8S09 - chains Y and A of the 14 polymer chains in the assembly; structure by electron microscopy, 3.10 A resolution.

# Chain Y
Molecule: 45-nt DNA strand
Sequence (45 nucleotides; numbered -45 to -1; the number before each row is that of its first residue; numbers below 1 keep their minus sign (DG-45 is residue -45)):
   -45 GCATGCATGCGCATGCATGCATAATGCATGCATGCGCATGCATGC

# Chain A
Name: DNA replication licensing factor MCM2
Source organism: Homo sapiens
Notes: EC 3.6.4.12
Reference sequence: P49736 (MCM2_HUMAN); numbering as in UniProt (aligned over 1-904)
Amino-acid sequence (904 residues; row label = number of the first residue in the row):
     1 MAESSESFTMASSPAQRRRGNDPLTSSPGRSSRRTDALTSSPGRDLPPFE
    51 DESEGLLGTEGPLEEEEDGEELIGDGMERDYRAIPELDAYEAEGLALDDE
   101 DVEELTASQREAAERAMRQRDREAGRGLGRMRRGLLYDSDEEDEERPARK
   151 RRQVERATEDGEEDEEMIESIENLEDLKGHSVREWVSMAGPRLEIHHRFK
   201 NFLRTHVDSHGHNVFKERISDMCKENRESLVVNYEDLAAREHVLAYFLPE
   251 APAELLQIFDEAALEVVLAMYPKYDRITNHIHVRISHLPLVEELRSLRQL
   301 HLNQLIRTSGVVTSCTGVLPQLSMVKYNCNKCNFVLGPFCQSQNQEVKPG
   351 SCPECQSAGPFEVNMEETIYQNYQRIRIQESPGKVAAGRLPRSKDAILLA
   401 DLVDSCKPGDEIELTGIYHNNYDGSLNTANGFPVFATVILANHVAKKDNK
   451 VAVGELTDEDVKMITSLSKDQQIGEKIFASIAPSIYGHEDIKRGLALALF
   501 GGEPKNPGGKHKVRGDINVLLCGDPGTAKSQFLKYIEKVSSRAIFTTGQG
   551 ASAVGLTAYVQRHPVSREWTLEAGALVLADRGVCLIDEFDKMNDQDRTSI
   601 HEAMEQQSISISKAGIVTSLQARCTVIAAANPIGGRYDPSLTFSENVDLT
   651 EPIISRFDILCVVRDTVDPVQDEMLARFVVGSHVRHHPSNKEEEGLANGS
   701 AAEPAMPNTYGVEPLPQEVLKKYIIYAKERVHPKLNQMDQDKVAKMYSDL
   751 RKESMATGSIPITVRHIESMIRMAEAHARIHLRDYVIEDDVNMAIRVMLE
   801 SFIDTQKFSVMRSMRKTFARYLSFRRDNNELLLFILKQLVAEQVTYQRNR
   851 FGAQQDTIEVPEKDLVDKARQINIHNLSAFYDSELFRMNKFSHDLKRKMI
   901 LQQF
Not modelled in the structure: 1-179, 447-457, 690-709, 903-904
Curated features (UniProtKB/Swiss-Prot):
  - zinc finger: Cys329 to Cys355 (C4-type)
  - motif: Ser655 to Asp658 (Arginine finger)
  - binding site (ADP): Ser530, Gln531
  - modified residue: Ala2 (N-acetylalanine), Ser12 (Phosphoserine), Ser13 (Phosphoserine), Thr25 (Phosphothreonine), Ser26 (Phosphoserine), Ser27 (Phosphoserine), Ser32 (Phosphoserine), Thr39 (Phosphothreonine), Ser40 (Phosphoserine), Ser41 (Phosphoserine), Ser53 (Phosphoserine), Thr59 (Phosphothreonine), Ser108 (Phosphoserine), Tyr137 (Phosphotyrosine), Ser139 (Phosphoserine), Lys216 (N6-acetyllysine), Ser381 (Phosphoserine), Ser484 (Phosphoserine)
  - cross-link: Lys178 (Glycyl lysine isopeptide (Lys-Gly) (interchain with G-Cter in SUMO2))
  - natural variant: Arg44 (R44C: In DFNA70)
  - mutagenesis: Ser27 (S27A: Impairs ATPase activity of the MCM-2-7 complex and reduces phosphorylation by the CDC7-DBF4 complex; when associated with A-41 and A-139), Ser41 (S41A: Impairs ATPase activity of the MCM-2-7 complex and reduces phosphorylation by the CDC7-DBF4 complex; when associated with A-27 and A-139), Tyr81 to Tyr90 (Loss of interaction with DNAJC9), Ser108 (S108A: Reduces phosphorylation by ATR), Ser139 (S139A: Impairs ATPase activity of the MCM-2-7 complex and reduces phosphorylation by the CDC7-DBF4 complex; when associated with A-27 and A-41)
Ion coordination: Zn2+: Cys329, Cys332, Cys352, Cys355; Mg2+: Ser530 (together with ATP)
Small-molecule neighbours:
  - ADP (adenosine-5'-diphosphate): His511, Arg656, Val764, Arg765, Glu768
  - ATP (adenosine-5'-triphosphate): Ser484, Ile485, Tyr486, Pro525, Gly526, Thr527, Ala528, Lys529, Ser530, Gln531, Glu588, Asn631, Leu675, Val679

# Interface between chain Y and chain A
Pairs across the interface (6; chain Y residue first):
  DA-22(Y) with Lys331(A), salt bridge to the phosphate; Ala358(A), phosphate contact
  DT-21(Y) with Ala358(A), phosphate contact; Pro360(A), phosphate contact
  DG-20(Y) with Lys348(A), salt bridge to the phosphate
  DG-12(Y) with Arg562(A), phosphate contact
Interface residues without a listed pair, chain Y (6 interface residues in all): DT-13, DC-11
Interface residues without a listed pair, chain A (7 interface residues in all): Gly359, Pro564

# Overview
Chain Y and chain A form an interface of 6 and 7 residues respectively, with 2 salt bridges. Polar contacts
include DA-22(Y)-Lys331(A) and DG-20(Y)-Lys348(A). Chain A binds ATP and ADP. UniProt lists ADP-binding
residues Ser530(A) and Gln531(A) and 14 mutagenesis sites on chain A.
Here chain Y is a 45-nt DNA strand and chain A is DNA replication licensing factor MCM2 (Homo sapiens). Entry
8S09 (H. sapiens MCM2-7 double hexamer bound to double stranded DNA) was determined by electron microscopy
together with 8S0A, 8S0B, 8S0C, 8S0D, 8S0E and 8S0F from the same study.
